5FQ2 - chains A and B; structure by X-ray diffraction, 2.20 A resolution.

Chain A:
Molecule: Sumo-conjugating enzyme UBC9
Organism: Homo sapiens
Notes: EC 6.3.2.-
Reference sequence: P63279 (UBC9_HUMAN); residues 1-158 here = UniProt positions 1-158
Sequence (161 residues; numbered -2 to 158; the number before each row is that of its first residue; numbers below 1 keep their minus sign (Gly-2 is residue -2)):
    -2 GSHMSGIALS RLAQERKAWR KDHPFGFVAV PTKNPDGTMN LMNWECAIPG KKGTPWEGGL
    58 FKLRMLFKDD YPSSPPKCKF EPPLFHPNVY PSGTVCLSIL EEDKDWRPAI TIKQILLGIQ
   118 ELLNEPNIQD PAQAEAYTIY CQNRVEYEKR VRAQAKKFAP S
Not modelled in the structure: -2 to 1
Modified / non-standard residues: Lys110 (n~6~-ethyl-l-lysine; LDH)
Construct notes: expression tag (-2 to 0)
Curated features (UniProtKB/Swiss-Prot):
  - region: Arg13 to Lys18 (Interaction with SUMO1)
  - active site: Cys93 (Glycyl thioester intermediate)
  - site: Ile4 (Interaction with RANBP2), Val25 (Interaction with RANBP2), Leu57 (Interaction with RANBP2), Asp100, Lys101 (Substrate binding)
  - modified residue: Ser2 (N-acetylserine), Lys65 (N6-acetyllysine), Ser71 (Phosphoserine)
  - cross-link (Glycyl lysine isopeptide (Lys-Gly)): Lys18 (interchain with G-Cter in SUMO2), Lys48 (interchain with G-Cter in SUMO2), Lys49 (interchain with G-Cter in SUMO1), Lys101 (interchain with G-Cter in SUMO2)
  - mutagenesis: Arg13 to Lys14 (Impairs binding to SUMO1 and catalytic activity), Arg17 to Lys18 (Impairs binding to SUMO1 and catalytic activity), Phe22 (F22A: Impairs binding to RANBP2), Val25 (V25A: Impairs binding to RANBP2), Val27 (V27A: Impairs binding to RANBP2), Glu42 (E42A: Slightly impairs binding to RANBP2), Lys48 (K48A: Slightly impairs binding to RANBP2), Glu54 (E54A: Slightly impairs binding to RANBP2), Leu57 (L57A: Impairs binding to RANBP2), Lys59 (K59A: Impairs binding to RANBP2), Arg61 (R61A: Slightly impairs binding to RANBP2), Asn85 (N85Q: Impairs catalytic activity), 4 further mutagenesis entries in UniProt

Chain B:
Molecule: Sumo-activating enzyme subunit 2
Organism: Homo sapiens
Notes: EC 6.3.2.-; fragment: ubiquitin fold domain
Reference sequence: Q9UBT2 (SAE2_HUMAN); numbering as in UniProt (aligned over 446-547)
Sequence (105 residues; numbered 443 to 547; the number before each row is that of its first residue):
   443 GSHSKPEVTV RLNVHKVTVL TLQDKIVKEK FAMVAPDVQI EDGKGTILIS SEEGETEANN
   503 HKKLSEFGIR NGSRLQADDF LQDYTLLINI LHSEDLGKDV EFEVV
Not modelled in the structure: 443-446
Modified / non-standard residues: Lys505 (n-methyl-lysine; MLZ)
Construct notes: expression tag (443-445)
Curated features (UniProtKB/Swiss-Prot):
  - modified residue: Ser507 (Phosphoserine)
  - cross-link: Lys540 (Glycyl lysine isopeptide (Lys-Gly) (interchain with G-Cter in SUMO2))
  - natural variant: Glu483 (E483K: In ACCES)
  - mutagenesis: Asp484 (Strongly reduced interaction with UBE2I), Gly485 (G485GGGG: Strongly reduced interaction with UBE2I)

Chain A / chain B interface:
Residue-residue contacts (30):
  Ser2(A) - Gly485(B)  hydrogen bond (side chain-backbone)
  Leu6(A) - Gly485(B)
  Leu6(A) - Gly487(B)
  Arg13(A) - Asp479(B)  salt bridge
  Arg13(A) - Ser492(B)  hydrogen bond
  Arg13(A) - Glu494(B)
  Arg13(A) - Glu497(B)  salt bridge
  Lys14(A) - Phe522(B)
  Arg17(A) - Asp479(B)  salt bridge
  Arg17(A) - Ser493(B)  hydrogen bond
  Arg17(A) - Glu494(B)  salt bridge
  Arg17(A) - Phe522(B)
  Lys18(A) - Phe522(B)
  Lys30(A) - Glu497(B)
  Asp33(A) - Asn501(B)  hydrogen bond (backbone-side chain)
  Asp33(A) - Phe509(B)
  Gly34(A) - Asn501(B)  hydrogen bond (backbone-side chain)
  Thr35(A) - Thr488(B)
  Thr35(A) - Ile489(B)
  Thr35(A) - Asn501(B)
  Thr35(A) - Phe509(B)
  Met36(A) - Gly487(B)
  Met36(A) - Thr488(B)
  Met36(A) - Ile489(B)  hydrogen bond (backbone-backbone)
  Met36(A) - Glu497(B)
  Asn37(A) - Lys486(B)
  Asn37(A) - Gly487(B)
  Leu38(A) - Gln481(B)
  Leu38(A) - Gly487(B)  hydrogen bond (backbone-backbone)
  Leu38(A) - Ile489(B)  hydrophobic
Other interface residues (no listed pair), chain A (17 interface residues in all): Val27, Pro28, Met39, Asp66
Other interface residues (no listed pair), chain B (22 interface residues in all): Leu490, Gly496, Thr498, Lys504, Asp521, Leu523, Gln524, Asp525

In short:
The interface between chain A and chain B involves 17 residues on one side and 22 on the other, with 7
hydrogen bonds and 4 salt bridges. Polar pairs include Arg13(A)-Asp479(B), Arg13(A)-Glu497(B) and
Arg17(A)-Asp479(B).
Chain A is Sumo-conjugating enzyme UBC9 and chain B is Sumo-activating enzyme subunit 2, both from Homo
sapiens; the structure, Crystal structure of human SUMO E1 UFD domain in complex with Ubc9 in a P422 space
..., was determined by X-ray diffraction.
